PDB entry 5U5A | X-ray diffraction, 3.23 A resolution | chain A

Chain A:
Protein: Designed dimeric coiled coil peptide with two terpyridine side chains
Chain sequence (31 residues; row label = number of the first residue in the row; numbering starts at 0):
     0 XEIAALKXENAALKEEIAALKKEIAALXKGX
Modified / non-standard residues: ACE (acetyl group) at position 0, 7WJ ((2S)-2-amino-4-[([1~2~,2~2~:2~6~,3~2~-terpyridine]-2~4~-carbonyl)amino]butanoic acid) at position 7, 7WJ ((2S)-2-amino-4-[([1~2~,2~2~:2~6~,3~2~-terpyridine]-2~4~-carbonyl)amino]butanoic acid) at position 27, NH2 (amino group) at position 30
Bound ions: Cu ion site 1: 7WJ_7, E14; Cu ion site 2: E22, 7WJ_27

Overview:
7WJ_7 and E14 coordinate Cu ion site 1. E22 and 7WJ_27 form the Cu ion site 2.
Chain A is Designed dimeric coiled coil peptide with two terpyridine side chains; the structure, Coiled Coil
Peptide Metal Coordination Framework: Dimer Fold, was determined by X-ray diffraction, deposited together with
5U59, 5U5B and 5U5C.
